8XIH - chains A and B of the 5 polymer chains in the assembly; structure by electron microscopy, 3.20 A resolution.

== Chain A (and B) ==
Protein: Piwi domain-containing protein
From: Mucilaginibacter paludis DSM 18603
Notes: chain B of this document is another copy of the same molecule, construct and numbering; everything in this record applies to it too
UniProt: H1YCU5 (H1YCU5_9SPHI); numbering as in UniProt (aligned over 1-795)
Sequence (795 residues; row label = number of the first residue in the row):
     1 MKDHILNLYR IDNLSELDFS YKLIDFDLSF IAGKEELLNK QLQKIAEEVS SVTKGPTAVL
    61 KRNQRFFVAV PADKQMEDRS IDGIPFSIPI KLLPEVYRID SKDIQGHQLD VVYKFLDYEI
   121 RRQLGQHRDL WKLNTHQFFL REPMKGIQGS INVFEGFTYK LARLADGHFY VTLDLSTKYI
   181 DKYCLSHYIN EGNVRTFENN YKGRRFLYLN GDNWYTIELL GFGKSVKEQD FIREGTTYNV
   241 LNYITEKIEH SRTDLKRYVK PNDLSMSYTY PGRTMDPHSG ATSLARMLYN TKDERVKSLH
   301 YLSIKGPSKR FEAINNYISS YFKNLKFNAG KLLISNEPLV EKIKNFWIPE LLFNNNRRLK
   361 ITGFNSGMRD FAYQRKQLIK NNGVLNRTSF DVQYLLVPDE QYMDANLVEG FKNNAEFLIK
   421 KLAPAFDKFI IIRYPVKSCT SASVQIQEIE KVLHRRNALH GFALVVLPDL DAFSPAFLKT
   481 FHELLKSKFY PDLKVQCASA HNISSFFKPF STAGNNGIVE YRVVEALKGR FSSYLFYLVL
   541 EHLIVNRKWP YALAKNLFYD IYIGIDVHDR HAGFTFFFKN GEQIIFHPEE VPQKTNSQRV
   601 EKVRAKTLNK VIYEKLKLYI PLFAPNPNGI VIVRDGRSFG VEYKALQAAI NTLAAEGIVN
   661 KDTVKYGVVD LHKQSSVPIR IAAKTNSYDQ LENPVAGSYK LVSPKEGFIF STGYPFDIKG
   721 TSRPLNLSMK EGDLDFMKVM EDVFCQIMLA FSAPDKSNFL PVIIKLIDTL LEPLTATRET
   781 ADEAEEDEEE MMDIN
Not modelled in the structure: 1, 13-110, 185-204, 218-284, 593-601, 775-795 (chain B: 1, 24-35, 231-239, 511-518, 593-600, 774-795)

== Interface between chain A and chain B ==
Pairs across the interface (38):
  Lys2(A) with Asn686(B), hydrogen bond (side chain-backbone); Ser687(B); Tyr688(B)
  His4(A) with Tyr688(B)
  Gln148(A) with Lys528(B), hydrogen bond (backbone-side chain); Ser532(B), hydrogen bond
  Gly149(A) with Glu525(B)
  Ser150(A) with Glu525(B), hydrogen bond (backbone-side chain)
  Glu294(A) with Ala526(B)
  Ser298(A) with Ala526(B), hydrogen bond (side chain-backbone)
  Lys309(A) with Arg369(B)
  Glu312(A) with Ser366(B), hydrogen bond; Arg369(B), salt bridge
  Phe364(A) with Tyr688(B), hydrophobic; Gln690(B), hydrogen bond (backbone-side chain)
  Ser366(A) with Glu312(B)
  Arg369(A) with Ser308(B); Lys309(B); Glu312(B), salt bridge
  Lys528(A) with Gln148(B)
  Ser532(A) with Gln148(B)
  Thr685(A) with Asn686(B); Ser687(B)
  Asn686(A) with Lys2(B), hydrogen bond (backbone-side chain); Asn686(B), hydrogen bond (backbone-side chain)
  Ser687(A) with Thr685(B); Glu692(B)
  Tyr688(A) with Phe364(B), hydrophobic; Glu692(B); Asn693(B); Val695(B), hydrogen bond (side chain-backbone); Tyr714(B), hydrophobic
  Asp689(A) with Glu692(B)
  Glu692(A) with Ser687(B); Tyr688(B)
  Asn693(A) with Tyr688(B)
  Val695(A) with Tyr688(B)
  Tyr714(A) with Tyr688(B), hydrophobic
Other interface residues (no listed pair), chain A (27 interface residues in all): Ser308, Ala526, Ala683, Gln690
Other interface residues (no listed pair), chain B (28 interface residues in all): His4, Ser298, Asp370, Arg530, Ala683, Asp689, Pro694

== Summary ==
27 residues of chain A face 28 of chain B across their interface, with 10 hydrogen bonds and 2 salt bridges.
Among the polar pairs are Glu312(A)-Arg369(B), Lys2(A)-Asn686(B) and Gln148(A)-Lys528(B).
Chain A and chain B are both Piwi domain-containing protein (Mucilaginibacter paludis DSM 18603); the
structure, protein-DNA complex, was determined by electron microscopy.
